Entry 6RDJ (electron microscopy, 2.90 A resolution); this record covers chains P and V of the 20 polymer chains in the assembly.

# Chain P
Name: Mitochondrial ATP synthase subunit OSCP
From: Polytomella sp. Pringsheim 198.80
UniProt: D8V7I1 (D8V7I1_9CHLO); residues 1-229 here = UniProt positions 1-229
Amino-acid sequence (229 residues; each row starts with the number of its first residue):
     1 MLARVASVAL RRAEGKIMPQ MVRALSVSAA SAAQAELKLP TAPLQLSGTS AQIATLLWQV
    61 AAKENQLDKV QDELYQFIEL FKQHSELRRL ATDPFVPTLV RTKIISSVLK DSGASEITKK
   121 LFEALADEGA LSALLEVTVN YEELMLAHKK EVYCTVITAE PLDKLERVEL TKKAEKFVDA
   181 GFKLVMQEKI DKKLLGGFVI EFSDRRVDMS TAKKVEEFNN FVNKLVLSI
Not modelled in the structure: 1-36, 151-229

# Chain V
Name: ATP synthase subunit alpha
From: Polytomella sp. Pringsheim 198.80
UniProt: A0ZW40 (A0ZW40_9CHLO); residue numbers follow UniProt; this construct covers 1-562
Amino-acid sequence (562 residues; numbered 1 to 562; the number before each row is that of its first residue):
     1 MRSPAAFVAR SGLFKASLGQ SNWAQKAEQM MASVTRTFAA DAKALDELRK PKFSSKYLIQ
    61 HVSQKLIPAV KEWEKSYQPP VIHLGRVLSV GDGIARVYGL KSVQAGELVC FDSGVKGMAL
   121 NLQADHVGVV VFGNDSVIHQ GDLVYRTGQI VNVPIGPGTL GRVTDGLGQP IDGKGPLTNV
   181 RSSLVEVKAP GIIARQSVRE PLFTGVKAVD ALVPIGRGQR ELIIGDRQTG KTAVAIDAII
   241 HQKNCNEQVP KAQRVYCVYV AVGQKRSTVA QLVKLFTQTG AMRYTIMVSA TASDAAPLQF
   301 LAPYSGCAMA EYFRDTGKHG LIIYDDLSKQ SVAYRQMSLL LRRPPGREAF PGDVFYLHSR
   361 LLERAAKLSK ELGGGSLTAF PVIETQAGDV SAYIATNVIS ITDGQIFLET ELFYKGIRPA
   421 LNVGLSVSRV GSAAQFPGMK QVAGTLKLEL AQYREVAAFA QFGSDLDAAT QYVLERGARL
   481 TEMLKQKQFA PIPIERQTVA VYAATKGFLD KVRVQDIVAA EEAVISQVNP AVFKILKANG
   541 KITPALDAHL KAELRKVKLP GA
Not modelled in the structure: 1-42
Construct notes: conflict R266 (Lys in A0ZW40)
Bound ions: Mg2+: T232 (together with ATP)
Small-molecule neighbours: ATP (adenosine-5'-triphosphate): D226, R227, Q228, T229, G230, K231, T232, A233, E384, F413, R418, P419, Q486, K487, Q488

# Chain P / chain V interface
Pairs across the interface (41; chain P residue first):
  K38(P) - W73(V)
  T49(P) - F53(V)
  Q52(P) - I59(V)
  I53(P) - L58(V)  hydrophobic
  I53(P) - I59(V)
  L56(P) - S63(V)
  K63(P) - V70(V)
  K63(P) - W73(V)
  E64(P) - V70(V)
  E64(P) - K71(V)  hydrogen bond (side chain-backbone)
  I78(P) - L45(V)
  F81(P) - L45(V)
  F81(P) - L48(V)  hydrophobic
  K82(P) - L45(V)
  R88(P) - E47(V)
  T92(P) - E47(V)
  T92(P) - L48(V)
  E116(P) - A69(V)
  I117(P) - L66(V)
  I117(P) - A69(V)
  K120(P) - K65(V)
  K120(P) - A69(V)
  L121(P) - L66(V)
  E123(P) - K65(V)  salt bridge
  A124(P) - H61(V)
  A124(P) - V62(V)  hydrophobic
  A124(P) - K65(V)
  L125(P) - V62(V)  hydrophobic
  D127(P) - H61(V)  salt bridge
  D127(P) - K65(V)  salt bridge
  E128(P) - L58(V)
  E128(P) - H61(V)  salt bridge
  A130(P) - F53(V)  hydrophobic
  A130(P) - L58(V)  hydrophobic
  S132(P) - L48(V)
  S132(P) - P51(V)
  A133(P) - P51(V)  hydrophobic
  A133(P) - F53(V)  hydrophobic
  L135(P) - L45(V)
  L135(P) - L48(V)
  E136(P) - P51(V)
Also at the interface, not in a pair above, chain P (31 interface residues in all): L37, L57, V60, A91, L131
Also at the interface, not in a pair above, chain V (22 interface residues in all): R49, K52, S55, K56, I67, E72

# Overview
31 residues of chain P face 22 of chain V across their interface, with 1 hydrogen bond and 4 salt bridges.
Polar pairs include E123(P)-K65(V), D127(P)-H61(V) and D127(P)-K65(V). Bound to chain V: ATP.
Chain P is Mitochondrial ATP synthase subunit OSCP and chain V is ATP synthase subunit alpha, both from
Polytomella sp. Pringsheim 198.80; the structure, Cryo-EM structure of Polytomella F-ATP synthase, Rotary
substate 1A, focussed refinement of F1 head and rotor, was determined by electron microscopy, deposited
together with 6RD4, 6RD5, 6RD6, 6RD7, 6RD8, 6RD9 and 46 further entries.
